PDB entry 5AN9 | electron microscopy, 3.30 A resolution | chains E and N of the 11 polymer chains in the assembly

Chain E:
Name: 60S ribosomal protein L23
Organism: Dictyostelium discoideum
Reference sequence: Q54G86 (RL23_DICDI); residues 1-136 here = UniProt positions 1-136
Sequence (136 residues; row label = number of the first residue in the row):
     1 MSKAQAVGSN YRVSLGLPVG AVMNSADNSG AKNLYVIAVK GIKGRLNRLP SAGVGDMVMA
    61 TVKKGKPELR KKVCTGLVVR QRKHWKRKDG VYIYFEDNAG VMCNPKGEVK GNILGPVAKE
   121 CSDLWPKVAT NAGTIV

Chain N:
Molecule: 26S ribosomal RNA
Organism: Dictyostelium discoideum
Sequence (3741 nucleotides; row label = number of the first residue in the row):
     1 UCCGCCUCAC CUUUGUAAGA UUACCCGCUG AACUUAAGCA UAUCAGUAAG CGGAGGAAAA
    61 GAAACUAACU AGGAUUCCGU CAGUAACGGC GAGUGAAGAC GGAAUAGCCC AAGGUUCAAA
   121 CCUGGAUCUC UUCGAGGUUA GGUGAUGUGA CCUAUGGACU GAUGGAGCCC GCUGUUGUGA
   181 CUGCUAAUUC CGUUUGGAAU UUCGAGUCGU AGAAGGUGAU AACCCUGUUC GCAGUAUCAC
   241 AACAGUUGGA CUUUGCCAUU AGCUCCACGA GUAGGAAUGU CUGAAAUUGC AUUCUGAAUG
   301 GGUGAUAAGA UUCAUCCAAG GCUAAAUAUA UGUUAGGAGA UCGAUAGCAU ACAAGUACCG
   361 UGAGGGAAAG GUGAAAAGAA CUUUGAAAAA AGGUUUAAAA GUAUUUGACA CCGUUUAUGU
   421 GGAAGCGUUU ACUUGGACCC CGAUUAAUGA CGUCGGUUUA GCUCUAAUUC UUAGGUGGCC
   481 AAAGUAGAGU GUUACGUGCU GAUCAAAAGG UAACGGACAU UUGAUUCAUU GGUUAUCGAC
   541 GAGGAAGGUA CUCUAAAUCG GCCAGUUACU AACGGGUGAG AUCUGAUGUU UAUAAAAUGG
   601 GGGAUGAGGC UUAUCGGCUU GCUGGUGGCU CGCUCUCAAU AAUGGAUAUU GGGUUUCAUC
   661 AAGAGUGCAA AAUGGUGGCA AUUCACUAUU AGUGGUUAUU AAUUUUGUUU GCGUGGCUUG
   721 GCCUUGUCUA CAGGUUAUCU UCGGAUGGCU UGUAGCUUUG UUGAACGCGU GGGCUUAAUG
   781 UUGUGAUUCU AGUAGCGUUA CCAUAUCGUU AGAGUGGGUU CAAUAAAUGU CCCGUCUUGA
   841 AACACGGAUC AAGGAGGCCG UUUUGUGUGC GAGUGUAAGA GUAAUUAAAA CUCUGACGCG
   901 UAUUGAAAGA AAGAAUACUC CAAAAGAUCG UAACUACGGU UACCUUCUGU AAGGAGUGCC
   961 CGAAUCAUGA GAACUCUGUU UCGAAAGGAU UUGCGGUUGA GCACCUAGAA UGGGACCCGA
  1021 AAGGUUGUGA ACUAUGCCUG AGGAAGGCGA AGUCAGGGGA AACUCUGAUG GAGGCUUGUC
  1081 GCAAUGCUGA CGUGCAAAUC GCUUGUCUAA CUUGGGUAUA GGGGCGAAAG ACUAAUCGAA
  1141 CAACCUAGUA GCUGGUUCCU UCCGAAGUUU CCCUCAGGAU AGCUGGAGCA GUAUUCUAGU
  1201 UCCAUCUUGU AAAGACAAUG AUUAGCAGUU UCGGGGGCGU AAUGCUCUCA GCUGAUUCUC
  1261 AAACUCUGAA CGGGUGGGUA UCAUUUUAAU UCACUUAAUU GGAUUUUAAA AUUAAAUUGC
  1321 ACAUGUGCAA UGAAAAAUAG GAGCUCUUAG UGGGCCAUUU UUGGUAAGCA GAACUGGCGA
  1381 UGUGGGUUGA ACCAAAUAUU GGGAUAAGAC GUCUAACAUU CACUAAUAGA UACCACAAAA
  1441 GGUGUUAGUU CAUUAAGACA GCAGGACGGU GGCCAUGGAA GUCGGUAUCC GCUAAGGAGU
  1501 GUGUAACAAC UCACCUGCCA AAUGGACUAG CCCUGAAAAU GGAUGACGCU AGCAGUGGAU
  1561 GGUCGAUGCC CAAUCGUUAA AAGAAGUGAU AAUACUUUUA ACGUGUAGGA AGGCGUGAAG
  1621 GUAACGUAGA AGCUUGAAUG UGAAUUCGAG UGGAGUUGUC UUUAGUGCAG AUCUUGAUGG
  1681 UAGUAGCAAA UAUUCAAAAG AAUUUACUUU GAAGGCCGAA GUGGGGAAGG GUUCCAUAAC
  1741 AAUGGAAUUC ACUUAUGGGU GAGUCGAUCC UAAGGUUUGG GUUAACUCUC UCUAAUAAGG
  1801 UUACUAGGUC AUUGGAUCGA AAGUGAAGGU GGCUUUAACA CUAGUGACUU UAUAGGCCGA
  1861 AAGGGAAGCG GGUUAAAAUU CCUGCACCAU CGAAUGGGAU AUUAGGGUAA CCGAUCGUAA
  1921 UCCGGGACAU CAAUUGGCGG UCGAGGAAGA GUUAUCUUUU CUUGUUAACA UUGUCUUGGG
  1981 GUCCUCCGAA UCAGGUCAAC UGGAGACGAG GAUUCAUCGC ACAAUGGAAG AGCACAGUCC
  2041 UUUGGAUUGG GUCUCGCAUC CGCUAAAUGG UCCUUGAAAA CCGGAUUAUG GUAUUUAAUC
  2101 CUAUUUGGUG UUCGUACCAA UAACCACAUC AGGUCUCCAA GGUGAAUAGC CUCUGGUCAA
  2161 AUGUAUUAAU GUAGAUAAGG GAAGUCGGCA AAACCGAUCU GUAACUUCGG GAUAAGGAUU
  2221 GGCUCUAAAG GCUGGUGGAG UGGACAUAUU GGAGUUUGCU AUUUGUUUUU UACUUUUAGG
  2281 AUGGGCAACU GUUUUGAAGG UUUAAGAUGG GUGGUAAUUC UUUCCAAUGU GAGGGCUUGC
  2341 UCGUUCUGCU UUACGAUUAA CAGCUAAUUU AGAACUGUGA CGAUCACCGG GAAUCCAACU
  2401 GUUUAAUUAA AACAAAGCAU UGCGAUAAGC UUAAAAGCUU UUGACGCAAU GUGAUUUCUG
  2461 CCCAGUGCUC UGAAUGUCAA AGUGAAGAGA UUCAACCUAG CACGGGUAAA CGGCGGGAGU
  2521 AACUAUGACU CUCUUAAGGU AGCCAAAUGC CUCGUCAUCU AAUUAGUGAC GCGCAUGAAU
  2581 GGAUCAAUGA GAUUCCCACU GUCCCUAACU ACUAUACAGC GAAACCACUG CAAGGGGAAC
  2641 GGGCCUUGCA AAAACAGCGG GGAAAGAAGA CCCUGUUGAG CUUGACUCUA GUCUGAUAUU
  2701 GCAUAGUGAC CUAAAAGGUG UAGAAUAGGU GGGAGGGGCA ACCCGACGGU GAAAUACCAC
  2761 CCCUUUUGGC GUUACUUUGC UAACUUGGAA UAACAGUACC UCAUAAUUCA UUUUAUGAUG
  2821 GUUUUGGUGA AUAAGCGGAU CAACCACGGG UGAAAUCUGU GCAAAUUGGG CAACUGAUUU
  2881 GUAUAGCAAA GUAGUCCCUC UGGUCCCGUA UUAUGUCGAC CAAGAACAGU UUCAGGUGGG
  2941 GAGUUUGGCU GGGGCGGCAC AUUUGUUAAA AGAUAACGCA AGUGUCCAAA GGCAGGCUCA
  3001 GUGAGAACAG AAAUCUCACG UAGAGUAAAA GGGCAAAAGC CUGCUUGAUU CUGAUUUUCA
  3061 GUACUAAUCG GAACUGGGAA ACCAGGGCCU AUCGAUCCUU UAUGUGCUUA AAUCUUAACC
  3121 CUAGAGGUGU CAGAAAAGUU ACCACAGGGA UAACUGGCUU GUGGCAGCCA AGCGCUCAUA
  3181 GCGACGCUGC UUUUUGAUCC UUCGAUGUCG GCUCUUCUUA UCAUUGUGAA GCAGAAUUCA
  3241 CAAAGUGUUG GAUUGUUCAC CCACUAACAA GGAACGUGAG CUGGGUUUAG ACCGUCGUGA
  3301 GACAGGUUAG UUUUACCCUA CUGUUGUCAA UUGUUUGCGU AAUAGUAGCA UGAUUUAGUA
  3361 CGAGAGGAAC UGUCAUGCCG GAUCACUGGU CUGUAGGUUU AUUUGACAAA AUAGUGACCU
  3421 GCCGCUACCA UCCGUUGGAU AAUGGCUGAA CGCCUCUAAG UCAGAAUCCA UUCUAGAAAC
  3481 GCAAACCAAA UGCUUUAGAG UGUGAAUGUU GUAGGUAACA UUAGGUUGUU GGUGGGGGAC
  3541 CACUUUCAAC UUUAAACCAU AUGAUUAAUC GCUGUUACAC UGCAGUUUCC UUCCGGUUAU
  3601 UGUGGUGGGU GGCUAAAUUC UAAUUUAUAU CCUCGUUCCG CUCAACUCUU CGAUUGUAGA
  3661 CGACUAUCAA AUGAACUAGG UGCUGUAAGC UUCCGAGUAG CGUUCAGUUA CGAGGGGUUG
  3721 AGGCUUUUCC AUUAGUUCUU U
Not modelled in the structure: 1-1220, 1271-1355, 1603-2391, 2701-2924, 3481-3741
Construct notes: conflict C3119 (G in FR733594.)

Chain E / chain N interface:
Pairs across the interface - 77 pairs, chain E then chain N:
  Ala4(E) - A3353(N)  phosphate contact
  Ala4(E) - U3354(N)  phosphate contact
  Gln5(E) - A3353(N)  hydrogen bond to the sugar
  Val7(E) - G3352(N)  base contact
  Val7(E) - A3353(N)  hydrogen bond to the sugar
  Val7(E) - U3354(N)  sugar contact
  Gly8(E) - G3352(N)  hydrogen bond to the base
  Gly8(E) - C3374(N)  base contact
  Gly8(E) - A3375(N)  sugar contact
  Ser9(E) - A3375(N)  hydrogen bond to the sugar
  Asn10(E) - A3375(N)  hydrogen bond to the sugar
  Asn10(E) - U3376(N)  sugar contact
  Tyr11(E) - A3375(N)  hydrogen bond to the phosphate
  Tyr11(E) - U3376(N)  phosphate contact
  Arg12(E) - U3376(N)  hydrogen bond to the phosphate
  Arg12(E) - G3377(N)  salt bridge to the phosphate
  Arg12(E) - C3428(N)  hydrogen bond to the base
  Ser14(E) - A3430(N)  hydrogen bond to the phosphate
  Leu15(E) - C2605(N)  base contact
  Leu15(E) - C3429(N)  phosphate contact
  Val19(E) - G3250(N)  sugar contact
  Tyr35(E) - A2561(N)  base contact
  Ile37(E) - A2561(N)  base contact
  Ala38(E) - A3263(N)  sugar contact
  Val39(E) - C3264(N)  hydrogen bond to the sugar
  Lys40(E) - C3264(N)  salt bridge to the phosphate
  Lys40(E) - U3265(N)  phosphate contact
  Gly41(E) - C3264(N)  hydrogen bond to the phosphate
  Gly41(E) - U3265(N)  hydrogen bond to the phosphate
  Ile42(E) - C3264(N)  hydrogen bond to the sugar
  Ile42(E) - U3265(N)  sugar contact
  Lys43(E) - U3265(N)  sugar contact
  Lys43(E) - A3266(N)  salt bridge to the phosphate
  Lys43(E) - A3267(N)  base contact
  Lys43(E) - U3351(N)  hydrogen bond to the sugar
  Lys43(E) - G3377(N)  hydrogen bond to the sugar
  Gly44(E) - U3249(N)  sugar contact
  Gly44(E) - C3268(N)  base contact
  Gly44(E) - C3378(N)  sugar contact
  Arg45(E) - U3248(N)  phosphate contact
  Arg45(E) - U3249(N)  hydrogen bond to the sugar
  Arg45(E) - C3378(N)  phosphate contact
  Arg45(E) - C3379(N)  salt bridge to the phosphate
  Leu46(E) - U3249(N)  phosphate contact
  Leu46(E) - G3250(N)  phosphate contact
  Asn47(E) - C2604(N)  phosphate contact
  Asn47(E) - C2605(N)  phosphate contact
  Asn47(E) - U3213(N)  phosphate contact
  Asn47(E) - U3249(N)  phosphate contact
  Asn47(E) - G3250(N)  hydrogen bond to the phosphate
  Arg48(E) - C2604(N)  phosphate contact
  Arg48(E) - C2605(N)  salt bridge to the phosphate
  Arg48(E) - G3250(N)  sugar contact
  Arg48(E) - C3378(N)  salt bridge to the phosphate
  Arg48(E) - C3379(N)  salt bridge to the phosphate
  Arg48(E) - C3428(N)  base contact
  Leu49(E) - C2604(N)  hydrogen bond to the sugar
  Leu49(E) - G3250(N)  phosphate contact
  Leu49(E) - G3251(N)  phosphate contact
  Pro50(E) - G3250(N)  sugar contact
  Met59(E) - A3263(N)  phosphate contact
  Met59(E) - C3264(N)  phosphate contact
  Thr61(E) - A2561(N)  hydrogen bond to the phosphate
  Lys63(E) - C2597(N)  phosphate contact
  Lys71(E) - C2559(N)  salt bridge to the phosphate
  Lys71(E) - U2560(N)  salt bridge to the phosphate
  Lys71(E) - A2561(N)  phosphate contact
  Lys72(E) - A2561(N)  sugar contact
  Val73(E) - A3263(N)  phosphate contact
  Lys83(E) - C3429(N)  sugar contact
  His84(E) - U3387(N)  hydrogen bond to the sugar
  His84(E) - G3388(N)  hydrogen bond to the sugar
  Lys86(E) - A3430(N)  phosphate contact
  Lys86(E) - U3431(N)  phosphate contact
  Tyr92(E) - C3386(N)  hydrogen bond to the base
  Tyr92(E) - U3387(N)  sugar contact
  Tyr92(E) - A3430(N)  hydrogen bond to the sugar
Interface residues without a listed pair, chain E (40 interface residues in all): Ser2, Lys3, Ala6, Lys64
Interface residues without a listed pair, chain N (36 interface residues in all): A2562, C3262

Overview:
The interface between chain E and chain N involves 40 residues on one side and 36 on the other; the contacts
include 23 hydrogen bonds and 9 salt bridges. Polar pairs include Gly8(E)-G3352(N), Arg12(E)-C3428(N) and
Tyr92(E)-C3386(N).
Chain E is 60S ribosomal protein L23 and chain N is 26S ribosomal RNA, both from Dictyostelium discoideum; the
structure, Mechanism of eIF6 release from the nascent 60S ribosomal subunit, was determined by electron
microscopy, deposited together with 6QKL, 5ANB and 5ANC.
